4AKB - chains A and C of the 8 polymer chains in the assembly; structure by X-ray diffraction, 1.95 A resolution.

Chain A (and C):
Name: Agglutinin alpha chain
Source organism: Artocarpus integer
Notes: chain C of this document is another copy of the same molecule, construct and numbering; everything in this record applies to it too
Reference sequence: P18670 (LECA_ARTIN); numbering as in UniProt (aligned over 1-133)
Sequence (133 residues; numbered 1 to 133; the number before each row is that of its first residue):
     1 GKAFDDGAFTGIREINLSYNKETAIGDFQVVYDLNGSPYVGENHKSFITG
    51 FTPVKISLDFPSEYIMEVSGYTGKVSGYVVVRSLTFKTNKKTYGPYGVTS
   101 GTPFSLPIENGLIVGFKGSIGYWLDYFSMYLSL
Swiss-Prot annotation at these positions:
  - region: V68 to N89 (IgA-binding)
  - glycosylation: N43 (N-linked (GlcNAc...) asparagine)
  - natural variant: K45 (K45L; K45T), M66 (M66D; M66V), K74 (N74K: this construct carries the variant)

Interface between chain A and chain C:
Pairs across the interface (11):
  D6(A) with N35(C)
  G7(A) with N35(C)
  A8(A) with N35(C), hydrogen bond (backbone-side chain)
  F9(A) with N35(C)
  L34(A) with L34(C), hydrophobic; Y39(C), hydrophobic
  N35(A) with D6(C), hydrogen bond (side chain-backbone); G7(C); A8(C), hydrogen bond (side chain-backbone); F9(C)
  Y39(A) with L34(C), hydrophobic
Interface residues without a listed pair, chain A (8 interface residues in all): T10

Overview:
The interface between chain A and chain C involves 8 residues on one side and 7 on the other, with 3 hydrogen
bonds. Polar pairs include A8(A)-N35(C) and N35(A)-D6(C).
Chain A and chain C are both Agglutinin alpha chain (Artocarpus integer); the structure, Structure of
Galactose Binding lectin from Champedak (CGB) with Galactose, was determined by X-ray diffraction together
with 4AK4, 4AKC and 4AKD from the same study.
